3U6Z - chain A; structure by X-ray diffraction, 1.70 A resolution.

== Chain A ==
Name: Ribosome inactivating protein
Source organism: Momordica balsamina
Notes: EC 3.2.2.22
UniProtKB: D9J2T9 (D9J2T9_MOMBA); residues 1-246 here = UniProt positions 1-246
Sequence (246 residues; each row starts with the number of its first residue):
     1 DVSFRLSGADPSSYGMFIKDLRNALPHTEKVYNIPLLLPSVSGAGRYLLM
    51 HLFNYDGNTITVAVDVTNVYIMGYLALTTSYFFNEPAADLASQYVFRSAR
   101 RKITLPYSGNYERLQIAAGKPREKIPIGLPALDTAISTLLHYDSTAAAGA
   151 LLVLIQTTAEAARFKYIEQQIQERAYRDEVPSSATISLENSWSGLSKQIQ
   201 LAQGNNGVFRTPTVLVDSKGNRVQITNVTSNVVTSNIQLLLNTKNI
Covalent attachments: N-acetylglucosamine (NAG) linked to Asn227
Ligand contacts: adenine (ADE): Val69, Tyr70, Ile71, Phe83, Gly109, Asn110, Tyr111, Ile155, Ala159, Glu160, Arg163

== Summary ==
Bound to chain A: adenine. N-acetylglucosamine is covalently linked to Asn227.
Chain A is Ribosome inactivating protein (Momordica balsamina); the structure, Crystal structure of the
complex formed between type 1 ribosome inactivating protein and adenine at 1.7A ..., was determined by X-ray
diffraction together with 3V2K, 3SJ6, 3S9Q, 3RL9 and 3N1N from the same study.
